PDB entry 5FFN | X-ray diffraction, 1.80 A resolution | chains A and I

== Chain A ==
Protein: Enzyme subtilase SubTY from Bacillus sp. TY145
Organism: Bacillus sp
Notes: EC 3.4.21.14
Chain sequence (311 residues; numbered 1 to 311; the number before each row is that of its first residue):
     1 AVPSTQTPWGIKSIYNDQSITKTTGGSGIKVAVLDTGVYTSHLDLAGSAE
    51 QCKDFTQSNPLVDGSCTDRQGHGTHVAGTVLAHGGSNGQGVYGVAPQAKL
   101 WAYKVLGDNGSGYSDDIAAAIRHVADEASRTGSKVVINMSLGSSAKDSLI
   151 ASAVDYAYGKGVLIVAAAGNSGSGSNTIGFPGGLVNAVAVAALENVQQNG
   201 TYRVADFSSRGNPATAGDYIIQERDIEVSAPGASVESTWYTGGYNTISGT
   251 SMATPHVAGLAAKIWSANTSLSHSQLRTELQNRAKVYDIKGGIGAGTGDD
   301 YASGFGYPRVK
Cystine bridges: Cys52-Cys66
Metal / ion sites: Na+: Gly182, Leu184, Ala187; Ca2+ site 1: Thr215, Asp218, Ile220, Gln222, Asp225; Ca2+ site 2: Asp288, Ile289, Gly296, Gly298, Asp300

== Chain I ==
Protein: Subtilisin-chymotrypsin inhibitor-2A
Organism: Hordeum vulgare
Reference sequence: P01053 (ICI2_HORVU); numbering as in UniProt (aligned over 13-84)
Chain sequence (72 residues; row label = number of the first residue in the row):
    13 TGAGDRHNLKTEWPELVGKSVEEAKKVILQDKPEAQIIVLPVGTIVTMEY
    63 RIDRVRLFVDKLDNIAQVPRVG
Unresolved in the structure: 13-20
Swiss-Prot annotation at these positions:
  - site: Met60, Glu61 (Reactive bond)

== How chain A and chain I interact ==
Contacting residue pairs (42; chain A residue first):
  Gln70(A) - Arg63(I)
  His72(A) - Thr59(I)
  His72(A) - Glu61(I)
  Leu106(A) - Ile57(I)
  Leu106(A) - Thr59(I)
  Gly110(A) - Val58(I)
  Gly110(A) - Thr59(I)  hydrogen bond (backbone-backbone)
  Gly110(A) - Arg68(I)
  Ser111(A) - Leu52(I)
  Ser111(A) - Thr56(I)
  Ser111(A) - Ile57(I)
  Gly112(A) - Thr56(I)
  Gly112(A) - Ile57(I)  hydrogen bond (backbone-backbone)
  Ser114(A) - Ile57(I)
  Ile117(A) - Ile57(I)  hydrophobic
  Ser140(A) - Thr59(I)
  Ser140(A) - Met60(I)  hydrogen bond (backbone-backbone)
  Leu141(A) - Ile57(I)  hydrophobic
  Leu141(A) - Val58(I)
  Leu141(A) - Met60(I)
  Gly142(A) - Ile57(I)
  Gly142(A) - Val58(I)  hydrogen bond (backbone-backbone)
  Gly142(A) - Met60(I)
  Ser143(A) - Ile57(I)
  Ser143(A) - Met60(I)
  Ser144(A) - Gln79(I)
  Ile150(A) - Ile57(I)  hydrophobic
  Ala167(A) - Met60(I)  hydrophobic
  Gly169(A) - Met60(I)
  Asn170(A) - Met60(I)  hydrogen bond (side chain-backbone)
  Asn170(A) - Glu61(I)  hydrogen bond (side chain-backbone)
  Asn170(A) - Tyr62(I)
  Ser171(A) - Arg82(I)
  Phe207(A) - Tyr62(I)  hydrophobic
  Ile247(A) - Glu61(I)
  Ser248(A) - Glu61(I)
  Ser248(A) - Tyr62(I)  hydrogen bond (backbone-backbone)
  Gly249(A) - Met60(I)
  Gly249(A) - Tyr62(I)
  Thr250(A) - Met60(I)  hydrogen bond (backbone-backbone)
  Ser251(A) - Met60(I)  hydrogen bond (side chain-backbone)
  Ser251(A) - Glu61(I)  hydrogen bond (side chain-backbone)
Also at the interface, not in a pair above, chain A (28 interface residues in all): Thr36, Tyr113, Asp147, Thr177
Also at the interface, not in a pair above, chain I (13 interface residues in all): Val83

== In short ==
28 residues of chain A face 13 of chain I across their interface; the contacts include 10 hydrogen bonds.
Polar pairs include Asn170(A)-Met60(I), Asn170(A)-Glu61(I) and Ser251(A)-Met60(I). The Na+ site is built by
Gly182(A), Leu184(A) and Ala187(A).
Here chain A is Enzyme subtilase SubTY from Bacillus sp. TY145 (Bacillus sp) and chain I is
Subtilisin-chymotrypsin inhibitor-2A (Hordeum vulgare). Entry 5FFN (Complex of subtilase SubTY from Bacillus
sp. TY145 with chymotrypsin inhibitor CI2A) was determined by X-ray diffraction together with 5FAX from the
same study.
